7JZZ - chains K and M of the 12 polymer chains in the assembly; structure by electron microscopy, 3.20 A resolution.

== Chain K ==
Protein: AcrF14
Sequence (124 residues; numbered 1 to 124; the number before each row is that of its first residue):
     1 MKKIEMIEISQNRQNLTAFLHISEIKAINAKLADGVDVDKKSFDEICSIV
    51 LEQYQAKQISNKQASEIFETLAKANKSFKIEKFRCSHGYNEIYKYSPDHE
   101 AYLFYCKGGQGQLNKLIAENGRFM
Unresolved in the structure: 1-79
Reported in the primary citation:
  - binding site for the 61-nt RNA strand (chain M): Tyr89, Glu91

== Chain M ==
Molecule: 61-nt RNA strand
Source organism: Pseudomonas aeruginosa
Sequence (61 nucleotides; numbered 1 to 61; the number before each row is that of its first residue):
     1 CUAAGAAAUUCACGGCGGGCUUGAUGUCCGCGUCUACCUGAUUCACUGCC
    51 GUAUAGGCAGC
Differences from the reference sequence: conflict A41 (G1458 in 313291946), A53 (G1446 in 313291946)

== Chain K / chain M interface ==
Contacting residue pairs (7; chain K residue first):
  Tyr89(K) - C11(M)  hydrogen bond to the base
  Tyr89(K) - A12(M)  stacking on the base
  Glu91(K) - A12(M)  hydrogen bond to the base
  His99(K) - G15(M)  hydrogen bond to the base
  Ala101(K) - G15(M)  base contact
  Lys107(K) - U9(M)  hydrogen bond to the base
  Lys107(K) - U10(M)  hydrogen bond to the base
Also at the interface, not in a pair above, chain K (7 interface residues in all): Tyr93, Glu100

== Overview ==
Chain K and chain M form an interface of 7 and 5 residues respectively; the contacts include 5 hydrogen bonds
and 1 aromatic stacking contact. Among the polar pairs are Tyr89(K)-C11(M), Glu91(K)-A12(M) and
His99(K)-G15(M). The paper reports a binding site for the 61-nt RNA strand (chain M) at Tyr89(K) and Glu91(K).
Chain K is AcrF14 and chain M is a 61-nt RNA strand (Pseudomonas aeruginosa); the structure, Cryo-EM structure
of CRISPR-Cas surveillance complex with AcrIF14, was determined by electron microscopy (same publication as
7JZW and 7JZX).
